2W3G - chains A and B; structure by X-ray diffraction, 1.40 A resolution.

# Chain A (and B)
Name: Two component sensor histidine kinase devs (gaf family protein)
Organism: Mycobacterium tuberculosis
Notes: EC 2.7.3.-; fragment: gaf domain, residues 63-210; chain B of this document is another copy of the same molecule, construct and numbering; everything in this record applies to it too
UniProtKB: P95194 (P95194_MYCTU); residue numbers follow UniProt; this construct covers 63-210
Chain sequence (153 residues; row label = number of the first residue in the row):
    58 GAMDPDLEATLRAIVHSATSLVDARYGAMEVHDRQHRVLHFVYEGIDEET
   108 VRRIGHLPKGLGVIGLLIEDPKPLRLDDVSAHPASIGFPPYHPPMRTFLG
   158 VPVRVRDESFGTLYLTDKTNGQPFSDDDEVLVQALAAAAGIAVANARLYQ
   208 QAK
Not modelled in the structure: 208-210 (chain B: 58-61, 208-210)
Ion coordination: Ca2+: D80, D183; heme Fe near H149 (its only coordinating residue here)
Residues lining bound ligands: heme (HEM): Y83, G84, A85, F98, Y100, E101, I103, V108, I111, G112, H113, L114, P115, K116, G117, L118, G119, V120, V136, A141, S142, I143, G144, F145, P146, H149, M152, F155, Y171, T173
From the paper describing this entry:
  - heme coordination: H149
  - conformationally variable residues (side-chain flip): E87
  - binding site for heme: Y171

# How chain A and chain B interact
Contacting residue pairs - 31 pairs, chain A then chain B:
  P62(A) - R163(B)
  D63(A) - V162(B)
  D63(A) - R163(B)  hydrogen bond (side chain-backbone)
  D63(A) - I198(B)
  L64(A) - I198(B)  hydrophobic
  T67(A) - A194(B)
  T67(A) - A195(B)
  T67(A) - I198(B)
  A70(A) - A191(B)
  S74(A) - V187(B)
  S74(A) - L188(B)
  L78(A) - D184(B)
  L78(A) - L188(B)  hydrophobic
  L188(A) - L78(B)  hydrophobic
  A191(A) - S74(B)
  A191(A) - L78(B)  hydrophobic
  L192(A) - L188(B)  hydrophobic
  L192(A) - L192(B)  hydrophobic
  A195(A) - L192(B)  hydrophobic
  A195(A) - A195(B)
  I198(A) - T67(B)
  I198(A) - A195(B)
  A199(A) - I198(B)
  N202(A) - I198(B)
  N202(A) - A199(B)
  N202(A) - N202(B)
  A203(A) - I198(B)
  L205(A) - N202(B)
  Y206(A) - A201(B)
  Y206(A) - N202(B)  hydrogen bond (backbone-side chain)
  Y206(A) - L205(B)  hydrophobic
Interface residues without a listed pair, chain A (20 interface residues in all): I71, H73, S77
Interface residues without a listed pair, chain B (18 interface residues in all): I71

# In short
Chain A and chain B form an interface of 20 and 18 residues respectively, with 2 hydrogen bonds. Polar
contacts include D63(A)-R163(B) and Y206(A)-N202(B). Bound to chain A: heme. D80(A) and D183(A) form the Ca2+
site. The paper reports a binding site for heme at Y171(A); heme coordination by H149(A).
Chain A and chain B are both Two component sensor histidine kinase devs (gaf family protein) (Mycobacterium
tuberculosis); the structure, Air-oxidized structure of the first GAF domain of Mycobacterium tuberculosis
DosS, was determined by X-ray diffraction together with 2W3D, 2W3E, 2W3F and 2W3H from the same study.
